8R16 - chains A and B; structure by X-ray diffraction, 1.30 A resolution.

Chain A (and B):
Molecule: 3C-like proteinase
Source organism: Severe acute respiratory syndrome coronavirus 2
Notes: EC 3.4.22.69; chain B of this document is another copy of the same molecule, construct and numbering; everything in this record applies to it too
Reference sequence: P0DTC1 (R1A_SARS2); residues 1-306 here correspond to UniProt positions 3264-3569 (UniProt number = residue number + 3263)
Chain sequence (306 residues; numbered 1 to 306; the number before each row is that of its first residue):
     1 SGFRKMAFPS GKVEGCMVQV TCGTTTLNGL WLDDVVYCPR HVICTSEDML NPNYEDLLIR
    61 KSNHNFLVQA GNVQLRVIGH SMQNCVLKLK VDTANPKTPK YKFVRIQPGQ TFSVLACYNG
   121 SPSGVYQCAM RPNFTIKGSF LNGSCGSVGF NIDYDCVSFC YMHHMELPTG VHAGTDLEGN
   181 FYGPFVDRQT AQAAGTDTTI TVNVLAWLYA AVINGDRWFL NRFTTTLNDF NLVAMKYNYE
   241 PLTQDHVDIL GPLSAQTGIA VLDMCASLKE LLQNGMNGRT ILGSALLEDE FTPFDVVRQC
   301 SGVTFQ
Small-molecule neighbours: XJ9 (1-[6,7-bis(chloranyl)-3,4-dihydro-1H-isoquinolin-2-yl]-2-(5-methylpyridin-3-yl)ethanone): H41, M49, Y54, F140, L141, N142, S144, C145, H163, H164, M165, E166, H172, V186, D187, R188, Q189, Q192
From the paper describing this entry:
  - binding site for XJ9: G143, H163, E166

How chain A and chain B interact:
Contacting residue pairs (84; chain A residue first):
  S1(A) - G138(B)
  S1(A) - S139(B)
  S1(A) - F140(B)  hydrogen bond (backbone-backbone)
  S1(A) - E166(B)  hydrogen bond (backbone-side chain)
  S1(A) - G170(B)
  S1(A) - H172(B)
  G2(A) - G138(B)
  G2(A) - S139(B)
  F3(A) - S139(B)
  R4(A) - K5(B)
  R4(A) - Y126(B)
  R4(A) - Q127(B)  hydrogen bond (side chain-backbone)
  R4(A) - C128(B)
  R4(A) - K137(B)  hydrogen bond (side chain-backbone)
  R4(A) - S139(B)
  R4(A) - E290(B)  salt bridge
  K5(A) - R4(B)
  K5(A) - Y126(B)
  M6(A) - G124(B)
  M6(A) - V125(B)
  M6(A) - Y126(B)  hydrophobic
  M6(A) - S139(B)
  A7(A) - G124(B)
  A7(A) - V125(B)  hydrogen bond (backbone-backbone)
  F8(A) - V125(B)
  P9(A) - S10(B)
  P9(A) - E14(B)
  P9(A) - P122(B)  hydrophobic
  P9(A) - S123(B)
  P9(A) - G124(B)
  S10(A) - P9(B)
  S10(A) - S10(B)  hydrogen bond (backbone-side chain)
  S10(A) - E14(B)  hydrogen bond (backbone-side chain)
  G11(A) - G11(B)
  G11(A) - E14(B)  hydrogen bond (backbone-side chain)
  E14(A) - P9(B)
  E14(A) - S10(B)  hydrogen bond (side chain-backbone)
  E14(A) - G11(B)  hydrogen bond (side chain-backbone)
  Y118(A) - G302(B)
  Y118(A) - T304(B)
  S121(A) - T304(B)
  P122(A) - P9(B)  hydrophobic
  P122(A) - T304(B)
  S123(A) - P9(B)
  S123(A) - R298(B)  hydrogen bond (backbone-side chain)
  S123(A) - V303(B)  hydrogen bond (side chain-backbone)
  G124(A) - M6(B)
  G124(A) - A7(B)
  V125(A) - M6(B)
  V125(A) - A7(B)  hydrogen bond (backbone-backbone)
  V125(A) - F8(B)
  V125(A) - V125(B)  hydrophobic
  Y126(A) - R4(B)
  Y126(A) - K5(B)
  Y126(A) - M6(B)  hydrophobic
  Q127(A) - R4(B)  hydrogen bond (backbone-side chain)
  C128(A) - R4(B)
  K137(A) - R4(B)  hydrogen bond (backbone-side chain)
  G138(A) - S1(B)
  G138(A) - G2(B)
  S139(A) - S1(B)
  S139(A) - G2(B)  hydrogen bond (side chain-backbone)
  S139(A) - R4(B)
  S139(A) - M6(B)
  S139(A) - Q299(B)  hydrogen bond
  F140(A) - S1(B)  hydrogen bond (backbone-backbone)
  L141(A) - Q299(B)
  L141(A) - C300(B)
  L141(A) - S301(B)
  L141(A) - G302(B)
  E166(A) - S1(B)  hydrogen bond
  G170(A) - S1(B)
  H172(A) - S1(B)
  G283(A) - L286(B)
  A285(A) - L286(B)  hydrophobic
  L286(A) - G283(B)
  L286(A) - A285(B)  hydrophobic
  E290(A) - R4(B)  salt bridge
  R298(A) - S123(B)  hydrogen bond (side chain-backbone)
  R298(A) - G124(B)
  Q299(A) - S139(B)  hydrogen bond
  Q299(A) - L141(B)
  C300(A) - L141(B)
  S301(A) - L141(B)
Interface residues without a listed pair, chain A (40 interface residues in all): K12, L115, T280
Interface residues without a listed pair, chain B (41 interface residues in all): F3, L115, T280, S284

In short:
Chain A and chain B form an interface of 40 and 41 residues respectively, with 21 hydrogen bonds and 2 salt
bridges. Among the polar pairs are R4(A)-E290(B), S1(A)-E166(B) and R4(A)-Q127(B). Bound to chain A: compound
XJ9. From the paper: a binding site for XJ9 at G143(A), H163(A) and E166(A).
Both chains are 3C-like proteinase (Severe acute respiratory syndrome coronavirus 2). Entry 8R16 (Structure of
compound 12 bound to SARS-CoV-2 main protease) was determined by X-ray diffraction together with 8R11, 8R12
and 8R14 from the same study.
